Entry 3P0H (X-ray diffraction, 3.00 A resolution); this record covers chain A.

# Chain A
Protein: Tyrosyl-tRNA synthetase
From: Leishmania major
Notes: EC 6.1.1.1
UniProt: Q4QFJ7 (Q4QFJ7_LEIMA); numbering as in UniProt (aligned over 1-682)
Amino-acid sequence (690 residues; numbered -7 to 682; the number before each row is that of its first residue; numbers below 1 keep their minus sign (Mse-7 is residue -7)):
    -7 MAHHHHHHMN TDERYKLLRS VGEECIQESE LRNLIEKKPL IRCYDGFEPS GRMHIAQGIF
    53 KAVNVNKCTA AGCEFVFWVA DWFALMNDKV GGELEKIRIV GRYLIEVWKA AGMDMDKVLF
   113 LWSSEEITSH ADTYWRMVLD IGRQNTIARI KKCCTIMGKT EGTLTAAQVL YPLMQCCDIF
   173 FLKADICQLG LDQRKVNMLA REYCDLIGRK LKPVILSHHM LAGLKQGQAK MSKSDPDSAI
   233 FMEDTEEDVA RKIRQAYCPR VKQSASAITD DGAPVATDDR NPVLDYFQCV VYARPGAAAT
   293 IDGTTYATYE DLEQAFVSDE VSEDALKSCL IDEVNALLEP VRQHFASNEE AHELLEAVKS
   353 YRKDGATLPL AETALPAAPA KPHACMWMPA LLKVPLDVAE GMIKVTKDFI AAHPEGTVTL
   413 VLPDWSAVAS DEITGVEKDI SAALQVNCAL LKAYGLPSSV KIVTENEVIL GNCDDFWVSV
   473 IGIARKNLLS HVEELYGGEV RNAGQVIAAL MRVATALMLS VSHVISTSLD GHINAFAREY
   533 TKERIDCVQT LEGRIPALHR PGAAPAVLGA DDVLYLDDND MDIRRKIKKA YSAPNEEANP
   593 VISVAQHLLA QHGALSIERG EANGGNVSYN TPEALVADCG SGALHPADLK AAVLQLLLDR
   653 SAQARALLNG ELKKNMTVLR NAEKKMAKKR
Disordered / not traced: -7 to -2, 148-153, 359-364, 555-560, 682
Differences from the reference sequence: expression tag (-7 to 0)
Modified positions: Mse-7, Mse149 (selenomethionine); Mse1, Mse45, Mse78, Mse105, Mse107, Mse129, Mse166, Mse190, Mse212, Mse223, Mse234, Mse378, Mse380, Mse394, Mse503, Mse510, Mse573, Mse668, Mse678 (selenomethionine; parent Met)
Residues lining bound ligands: 3,7,3',4'-tetrahydroxyflavone (FSE): Tyr36, Asp37, Gly38, Phe39, Glu40, Trp70, Ala72, Gln167, Asp170, Leu181, Gly182, Asp184, Gln185, His210, Mse212

# Summary
Bound to chain A: 3,7,3',4'-tetrahydroxyflavone.
Chain A is Tyrosyl-tRNA synthetase (Leishmania major); the structure, Leishmania major Tyrosyl-tRNA synthetase
in complex with fisetin, cubic crystal form, was determined by X-ray diffraction, deposited together with 3P0I
and 3P0J.
